5JJN - chains C and D of the 4 polymer chains in the assembly; structure by X-ray diffraction, 2.25 A resolution.

Chain C:
Molecule: Sensory rhodopsin-2
Source organism: Natronomonas pharaonis
Reference sequence: P42196 (BACS2_NATPH); residues 2-239 here = UniProt positions 2-239
Sequence (248 residues; numbered 2 to 249; the number before each row is that of its first residue):
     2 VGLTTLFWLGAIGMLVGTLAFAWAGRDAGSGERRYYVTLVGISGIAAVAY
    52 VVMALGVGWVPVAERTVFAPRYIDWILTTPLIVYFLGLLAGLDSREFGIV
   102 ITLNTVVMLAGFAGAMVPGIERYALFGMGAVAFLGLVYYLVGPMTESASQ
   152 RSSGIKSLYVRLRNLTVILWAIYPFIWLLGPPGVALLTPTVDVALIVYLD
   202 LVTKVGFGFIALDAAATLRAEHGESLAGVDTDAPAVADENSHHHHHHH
Unresolved in the structure: 2, 218-249
Covalently attached groups: retinal (RET) linked to Lys205
Differences from the reference sequence: expression tag (240-249)
Small-molecule neighbours:
  - eicosane (LFA), molecule 1: Leu16, Thr19, Ala23, Val41, Gly45, Ala48, Val49, Val52
  - eicosane (LFA), molecule 2: Leu104, Val107, Met129, Val132, Ala133, Gly136, Tyr139, Tyr140
  - eicosane (LFA), molecule 3: Phe127, Ala131, Phe134, Leu135, Val138, Val168, Ile169, Ala172, Pro175, Phe176, Leu179
  - eicosane (LFA), molecule 4: Leu135, Val138, Tyr139, Val142, Gly143
  - retinal (RET): Trp76, Thr79, Thr80, Ile83, Val108, Met109, Gly112, Phe127, Gly130, Ala131, Phe134, Trp171, Tyr174, Pro175, Trp178, Asp201, Thr204
Swiss-Prot annotation at these positions:
  - modified residue: Lys205 (N6-(retinylidene)lysine)

Chain D:
Molecule: Sensory rhodopsin II transducer
Source organism: Natronomonas pharaonis
Reference sequence: P42259 (HTR2_NATPH); residue numbers follow UniProt; this construct covers 5-137
Sequence (141 residues; numbered 4 to 144; the number before each row is that of its first residue):
     4 AVSRLLLPSRVRHSYTGKMGAVFIFVGALTVLFGAIAYGEVTAAAATGDA
    54 AAVQEAAVSAILGLIILLGINLGLVAATLFGDTAASLSTLAAKASRMGDG
   104 DLDVELETRREDEIGDLYAAFDEMRQSVRTSLEDHHHHHHH
Unresolved in the structure: 4-22, 84-144
Differences from the reference sequence: expression tag (4, 138-144); engineered mutation Phe83 (Gly in P42259)
Small-molecule neighbours: eicosane (LFA): Leu65, Ile68, Ile69
Reported in the primary citation:
  - mutagenesis - G83F: abolished signaling (citing earlier work)

How chain C and chain D interact:
Pairs across the interface (32):
  Arg162(C) - Thr81(D)  hydrogen bond (side chain-backbone)
  Leu166(C) - Leu77(D)  hydrophobic
  Leu166(C) - Ala80(D)  hydrophobic
  Ile169(C) - Gly76(D)
  Ile169(C) - Ala80(D)  hydrophobic
  Leu170(C) - Ile73(D)
  Ile173(C) - Ile69(D)  hydrophobic
  Ile173(C) - Gly72(D)
  Ile173(C) - Ile73(D)  hydrophobic
  Leu187(C) - Ser62(D)
  Leu187(C) - Leu65(D)  hydrophobic
  Leu188(C) - Ser62(D)
  Leu188(C) - Leu65(D)  hydrophobic
  Leu188(C) - Gly66(D)
  Thr189(C) - Glu43(D)  hydrogen bond
  Thr189(C) - Ser62(D)  hydrogen bond (backbone-side chain)
  Thr191(C) - Glu43(D)
  Val192(C) - Phe36(D)  hydrophobic
  Val192(C) - Glu43(D)
  Val192(C) - Ser62(D)
  Val192(C) - Gly66(D)
  Leu196(C) - Phe36(D)  hydrophobic
  Leu196(C) - Gly66(D)
  Leu196(C) - Ile69(D)  hydrophobic
  Tyr199(C) - Phe28(D)
  Tyr199(C) - Leu32(D)  hydrophobic
  Tyr199(C) - Leu70(D)  hydrophobic
  Tyr199(C) - Ile73(D)  hydrophobic
  Tyr199(C) - Asn74(D)  hydrogen bond
  Tyr199(C) - Leu77(D)
  Leu200(C) - Ile73(D)  hydrophobic
  Val203(C) - Leu77(D)  hydrophobic
Also at the interface, not in a pair above, chain C (19 interface residues in all): Leu7, Asn165, Ile177, Leu180, Ala195
Also at the interface, not in a pair above, chain D (20 interface residues in all): Val29, Ile39, Glu58, Val61

In short:
19 residues of chain C face 20 of chain D across their interface, with 4 hydrogen bonds. Polar contacts
include Arg162(C)-Thr81(D), Thr189(C)-Glu43(D) and Thr189(C)-Ser62(D). Ligands of chain C: 4 copies of
eicosane. Chain D binds eicosane. Covalently linked retinal: at Lys205(C). The paper reports that G83F of
chain D abolishes signaling.
Here chain C is Sensory rhodopsin-2 and chain D is Sensory rhodopsin II transducer, both from Natronomonas
pharaonis. Entry 5JJN (Structure of the SRII/HtrII(G83F) Complex in P212121 space group ("V" shape)) was
determined by X-ray diffraction (same publication as 5JJE, 5JJF and 5JJJ).
